PDB entry 9H3K | electron microscopy, 6.62 A resolution (low resolution: residue-level contacts below are approximate; hydrogen-bond / salt-bridge calls are withheld) | chains J and Q of the 9 polymer chains in the assembly

Chain J:
Protein: Large ribosomal subunit protein uL13
From: Escherichia coli
UniProtKB: P0AA10 (RL13_ECOLI); numbering as in UniProt (aligned over 1-142)
Amino-acid sequence (142 residues; row label = number of the first residue in the row):
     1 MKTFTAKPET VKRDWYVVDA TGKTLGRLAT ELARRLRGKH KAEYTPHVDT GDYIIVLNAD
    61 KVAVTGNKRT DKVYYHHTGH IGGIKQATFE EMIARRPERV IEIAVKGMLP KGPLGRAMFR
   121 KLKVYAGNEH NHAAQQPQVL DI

Chain Q:
Protein: Large ribosomal subunit protein bL20
From: Escherichia coli
UniProtKB: P0A7L3 (RL20_ECOLI); residues 1-117 here correspond to UniProt positions 2-118 (UniProt number = residue number + 1)
Amino-acid sequence (117 residues; numbered 1 to 117; the number before each row is that of its first residue):
     1 ARVKRGVIAR ARHKKILKQA KGYYGARSRV YRVAFQAVIK AGQYAYRDRR QRKRQFRQLW
    61 IARINAAARQ NGISYSKFIN GLKKASVEID RKILADIAVF DKVAFTALVE KAKAALA

Chain J / chain Q interface:
Contacting residue pairs (20; chain J residue first):
  M1(J) with K92(Q)
  T3(J) with W60(Q)
  F4(J) with R63(Q); V99(Q); F100(Q)
  T5(J) with R63(Q)
  A6(J) with R63(Q)
  K39(J) with A66(Q)
  H40(J) with A66(Q); Q70(Q)
  K41(J) with A66(Q)
  A42(J) with R63(Q); A66(Q); A67(Q); V99(Q)
  E43(J) with V99(Q); K102(Q)
  Y44(J) with R63(Q)
  T45(J) with R63(Q)
  P46(J) with L59(Q)
Other interface residues (no listed pair), chain Q (13 interface residues in all): A62, D96, A98

In short:
Chain J and chain Q each contribute 13 residues to their interface.
Here chain J is Large ribosomal subunit protein uL13 and chain Q is Large ribosomal subunit protein bL20, both
from Escherichia coli. Entry 9H3K (50S subunit precursor d126_(L29)-/(L22)-) was determined by electron
microscopy together with 9H3L, 9HAL and 9HAM from the same study.
